3AVH - chains A and F of the 4 polymer chains in the assembly; structure by X-ray diffraction, 1.88 A resolution.

[Chain A]
Name: Integrase
Organism: Human immunodeficiency virus type 1
Notes: fragment: CCD domain
Reference sequence: P12497 (POL_HV1N5); residues 50-212 here correspond to UniProt positions 1197-1359 (UniProt number = residue number + 1147)
Chain sequence (183 residues; row label = number of the first residue in the row):
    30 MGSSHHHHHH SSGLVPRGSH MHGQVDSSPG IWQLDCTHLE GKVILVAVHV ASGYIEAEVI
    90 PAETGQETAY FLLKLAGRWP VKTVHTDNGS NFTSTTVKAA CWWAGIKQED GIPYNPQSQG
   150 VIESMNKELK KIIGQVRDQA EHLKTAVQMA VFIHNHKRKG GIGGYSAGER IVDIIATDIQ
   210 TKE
Not modelled in the structure: 30-56, 189-192, 210-212
Sequence notes: expression tag (30-49); engineered mutation Ser56 (Cys1203 in P12497), Asp139 (Phe1286 in P12497), His185 (Phe1332 in P12497)
Swiss-Prot annotation at these positions:
  - binding site (Mg(2+)): Asp64, Asp116, Glu152

[Chain F]
Name: LEDGF peptide
Chain sequence (8 residues; numbered 1 to 8; the number before each row is that of its first residue):
     1 ARKIDNLD
Covalent attachments: covalent link Ala1-Asp8

[Interface between chain A and chain F]
Pairs across the interface - 12 pairs, chain A then chain F:
  Asp167(A) - Lys3(F)  hydrogen bond (backbone-side chain)
  Gln168(A) - Lys3(F)
  Gln168(A) - Ile4(F)  hydrogen bond (backbone-backbone)
  Ala169(A) - Lys3(F)
  Ala169(A) - Asp5(F)
  Glu170(A) - Lys3(F)
  Glu170(A) - Asp5(F)  hydrogen bond (backbone-side chain)
  Glu170(A) - Asn6(F)  hydrogen bond
  His171(A) - Asp5(F)  salt bridge
  Thr174(A) - Ile4(F)
  Thr174(A) - Asp5(F)  hydrogen bond
  Met178(A) - Ile4(F)  hydrophobic

[In short]
The interface between chain A and chain F involves 7 residues on one side and 4 on the other; the contacts
include 5 hydrogen bonds and 1 salt bridge. Polar contacts include His171(A)-Asp5(F), Asp167(A)-Lys3(F) and
Glu170(A)-Asp5(F). From UniProt: 3 Mg2+-binding residues on chain A.
Here chain A is Integrase (Human immunodeficiency virus type 1) and chain F is LEDGF peptide. Entry 3AVH
(Crystal structures of novel allosteric peptide inhibitors of HIV integrase in the LEDGF binding site) was
determined by X-ray diffraction, deposited together with 3AV9, 3AVA, 3AVB, 3AVC, 3AVF, 3AVG and 6 further
entries.
